Entry 6LA2 (X-ray diffraction, 3.89 A resolution); this record covers chains l and d of the 38 polymer chains in the assembly.

== Chain l ==
Name: Histone H2B type 1-J
From: Homo sapiens
UniProt: P06899 (H2B1J_HUMAN); residues 0-125 here correspond to UniProt positions 1-126 (UniProt number = residue number + 1)
Sequence (126 residues; row label = number of the first residue in the row; numbering starts at 0):
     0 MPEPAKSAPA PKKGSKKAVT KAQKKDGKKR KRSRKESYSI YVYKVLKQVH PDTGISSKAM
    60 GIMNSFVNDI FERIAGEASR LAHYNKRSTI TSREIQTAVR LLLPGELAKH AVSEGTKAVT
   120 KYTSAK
Disordered / not traced: 0-29
Curated features (UniProtKB/Swiss-Prot):
  - modified residue: Pro-1 (N-acetylproline), Glu-2 (ADP-ribosyl glutamic acid), Lys-5 (N6-(2-hydroxyisobutyryl)lysine), Ser-6 (ADP-ribosylserine), Lys-11 (N6-(beta-hydroxybutyryl)lysine), Lys-12 (N6-(2-hydroxyisobutyryl)lysine), Ser-14 (Phosphoserine), Lys-15 (N6-acetyllysine), Lys-16 (N6-(beta-hydroxybutyryl)lysine), Lys-20 (N6-(2-hydroxyisobutyryl)lysine), Lys-23 (N6-(2-hydroxyisobutyryl)lysine), Lys-24 (N6-(2-hydroxyisobutyryl)lysine), Lys-34 (N6-(2-hydroxyisobutyryl)lysine), Glu-35 (PolyADP-ribosyl glutamic acid), Ser-36 (Phosphoserine), Lys-43 (N6-(2-hydroxyisobutyryl)lysine), Lys-46 (N6-(2-hydroxyisobutyryl)lysine), Lys-57 (N6,N6-dimethyllysine), Arg-79 (Dimethylated arginine), Lys-85 (N6,N6,N6-trimethyllysine) and 6 more in UniProt
  - glycosylation: Ser-112 (O-linked (GlcNAc) serine)
  - cross-link (Glycyl lysine isopeptide (Lys-Gly)): Lys-5 (interchain with G-Cter in SUMO2), Lys-20 (interchain with G-Cter in SUMO2), Lys-34 (interchain with G-Cter in ubiquitin), Lys-120 (interchain with G-Cter in ubiquitin)

== Chain d ==
Molecule: 343-nt DNA strand
From: other sequences
Sequence (343 nucleotides; each row starts with the number of its first residue):
     1 CGCTGTTTTT TTTCATGTGC CGGTCTCACA CGTGCCTGGA GACTAGTAAG CGCTTCTAGT
    61 GGCGGTTAAA ACGCGGTAGA CAGCGCGTAC GTGCGTTTAA GCGGTGCTAG AGCTGTCTAC
   121 GACCAATTGA GCGGCCTCGG CACCGGGATG CGTTTTTTTT TTCATACTCG AGCATGCTTT
   181 TTTTTTTCAT GTGCCGGTCT CACACGTGCC TGGAGACTAG TAAGCGCTTC TAGTGGCGGT
   241 TAAAACGCGG TAGACAGCGC GTACGTGCGT TTAAGCGGTG CTAGAGCTGT CTACGACCAA
   301 TTGAGCGGCC TCGGCACCGG GATGCGTTTT TTTTCAGCGG TAC

== Interface between chain l and chain d ==
Contacting residue pairs - 19 pairs, chain l then chain d:
  Lys-30(l) with DT229(d), phosphate contact; DC230(d), salt bridge to the phosphate; DG307(d), hydrogen bond to the phosphate; DG308(d), hydrogen bond to the phosphate
  Arg-31(l) with DT231(d), phosphate contact; DA232(d), salt bridge to the phosphate; DG307(d), hydrogen bond to the phosphate; DG308(d), phosphate contact
  Arg-33(l) with DG305(d), base contact; DC306(d), phosphate contact; DG307(d), sugar contact
  Lys-34(l) with DC306(d), phosphate contact; DG307(d), hydrogen bond to the phosphate
  Glu-35(l) with DC306(d), phosphate contact
  Ser-36(l) with DC306(d), hydrogen bond to the phosphate
  Ile-39(l) with DG305(d), phosphate contact; DC306(d), phosphate contact
  Tyr-40(l) with DG305(d), hydrogen bond to the phosphate
  Lys-43(l) with DG305(d), salt bridge to the phosphate
Also at the interface, not in a pair above, chain l (10 interface residues in all): Thr-88
Also at the interface, not in a pair above, chain d (9 interface residues in all): DG295

== Overview ==
10 residues of chain l and 9 residues of chain d are in contact; the contacts include 6 hydrogen bonds and 3
salt bridges. Among the polar pairs are Lys-30(l)/DG307(d), Lys-30(l)/DG308(d) and Arg-31(l)/DG307(d).
Chain l is Histone H2B type 1-J (Homo sapiens) and chain d is a 343-nt DNA strand (other sequences); the
structure, 343 bp di-nucleosome harboring cohesive DNA termini assembled with linker histone H1.0, was
determined by X-ray diffraction (same publication as 7COW, 6LER, 6L9Z and 6LAB).
